3KHX - chain A; structure by X-ray diffraction, 2.30 A resolution.

Chain A:
Molecule: Putative dipeptidase SACOL1801
Organism: Staphylococcus aureus
Notes: EC 3.4.13.-
UniProt: Q5HF23 (PEPVL_STAAC); numbering as in UniProt (aligned over 1-469)
Chain sequence (492 residues; numbered -22 to 469; the number before each row is that of its first residue; numbers below 1 keep their minus sign (Met-22 is residue -22)):
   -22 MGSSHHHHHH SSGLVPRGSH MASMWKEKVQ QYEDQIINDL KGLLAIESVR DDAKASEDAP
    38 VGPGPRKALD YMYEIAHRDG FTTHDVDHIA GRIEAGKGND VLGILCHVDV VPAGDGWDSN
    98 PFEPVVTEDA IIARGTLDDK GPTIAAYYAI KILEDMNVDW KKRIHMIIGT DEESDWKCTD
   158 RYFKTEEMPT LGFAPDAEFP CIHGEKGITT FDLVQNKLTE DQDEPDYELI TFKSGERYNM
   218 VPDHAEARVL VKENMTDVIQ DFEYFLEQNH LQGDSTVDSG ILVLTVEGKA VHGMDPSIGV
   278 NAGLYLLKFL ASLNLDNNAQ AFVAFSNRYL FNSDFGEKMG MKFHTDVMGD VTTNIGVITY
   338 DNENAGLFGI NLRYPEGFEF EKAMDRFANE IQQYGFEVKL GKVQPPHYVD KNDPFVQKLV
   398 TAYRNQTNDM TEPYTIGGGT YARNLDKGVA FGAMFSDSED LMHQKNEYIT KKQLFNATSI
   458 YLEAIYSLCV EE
Unresolved in the structure: -22 to -1, 270-275, 320-326, 406-440
Construct notes: expression tag (-22 to 0)
Curated features (UniProtKB/Swiss-Prot):
  - active site: Asp86, Glu149 (Proton acceptor)
  - binding site (Zn(2+)): His84, Asp115, Glu150, Asp173, His440
Disulfide bonds: Cys155-Cys178
What the authors report for this chain:
  - conformationally variable residues (domain motion, order/disorder transition, side-chain flip): His84, Asp115, Glu150, Asp173, Phe320 to Asp327, Arg350, Thr404 to His440
  - mutagenesis - R350A: decreased catalytic activity
  - catalytic residues: Glu149 (proposed by the authors, not directly observed)

Overview:
UniProt lists active-site residues Asp86 and Glu149 and 5 Zn2+-binding residues. The paper reports the
catalytic residue Glu149; R350A reduces catalytic activity.
Chain A is Putative dipeptidase SACOL1801 (Staphylococcus aureus); the structure, Crystal structure of
Staphylococcus aureus metallopeptidase (Sapep/DapE) in the apo-form, was determined by X-ray diffraction,
deposited together with 3KHZ and 3KI9.
